Entry 5TZN (X-ray diffraction, 2.60 A resolution); this record covers chains A and F.

# Chain A
Protein: Killer cell lectin-like receptor subfamily B member 1B allele B
Source organism: Mus musculus
Reference sequence: Q99JB4 (KRBBB_MOUSE); residue numbers follow UniProt; this construct covers 89-215
Sequence (137 residues; numbered 87 to 223; the number before each row is that of its first residue):
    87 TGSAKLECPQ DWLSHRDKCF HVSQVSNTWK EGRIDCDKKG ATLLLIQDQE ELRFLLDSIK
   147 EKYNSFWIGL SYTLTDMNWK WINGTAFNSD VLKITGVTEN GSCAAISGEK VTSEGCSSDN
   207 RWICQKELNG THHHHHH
Unresolved in the structure: 87-90, 146, 176-177, 218-223
Construct notes: expression tag (87-88, 216-223); engineered mutation Gly118 (Cys in Q99JB4)
Disulfides: Cys94-Cys105, Cys122-Cys210, Cys189-Cys202
Glycans and other covalent adducts: N-acetylglucosamine (NAG) linked to Asn169
What the authors report for this chain:
  - specificity-determining residues: Ser157, Gly201 (proposed by the authors, not directly observed)

# Chain F
Protein: Glycoprotein family protein m12
Source organism: Murid herpesvirus 1
Reference sequence: D3XDJ6 (D3XDJ6_MUHV1); residues 29-208 here correspond to UniProt positions 61-240 (UniProt number = residue number + 32)
Sequence (190 residues; row label = number of the first residue in the row):
    27 LETNVLAAPK NTSCVKKFTV SERRPPPEPG KCMSLLGSTL VNKQAANKQV DKPVTILKIF
    87 RCPVEEYLCM NATWSGRLFV RTQDNREIIF GNISFTSTDS SPTTLTGIST LKPWPLSSDL
   147 WIHSGTGDIY MFSNASFSDP KCYITLCVLR KNAHIPVQRA NFAFGVTDEN LVTPTSTRTV
   207 DNTSHHHHHH
Unresolved in the structure: 27-38, 75-78, 180-216
Construct notes: expression tag (27-28, 209-216)
Disulfides: Cys40-Cys95, Cys58-Cys173, Cys88-Cys168
Glycans and other covalent adducts: N-acetylglucosamine (NAG) linked to Asn97; glycan linked to Asn160
What the authors report for this chain:
  - mutagenesis - E91K: decreased binding to Killer cell lectin-like receptor subfamily B member 1B allele B (chain A)
  - mutagenesis - A34V: unchanged binding to Killer cell lectin-like receptor subfamily B member 1B allele B (chain A)

# Chain A / chain F interface
Contacting residue pairs - 48 pairs, chain A then chain F:
  Val111(A) - Asn73(F)
  Ser112(A) - Leu66(F)
  Ser112(A) - Lys69(F)
  Ser112(A) - Asn73(F)  hydrogen bond (backbone-side chain)
  Asn113(A) - Lys69(F)  hydrogen bond
  Trp115(A) - Arg49(F)
  Tyr149(A) - Arg107(F)
  Tyr149(A) - Thr108(F)
  Tyr149(A) - Gln109(F)
  Tyr149(A) - Phe163(F)
  Tyr149(A) - Ser164(F)
  Asn150(A) - Ser164(F)
  Asn150(A) - Asp165(F)
  Ser151(A) - Arg107(F)
  Ser151(A) - Lys167(F)
  Ser157(A) - Arg49(F)  hydrogen bond
  Tyr158(A) - Arg49(F)  hydrogen bond (backbone-side chain)
  Thr159(A) - Arg49(F)
  Leu160(A) - Arg49(F)
  Thr184(A) - Ser60(F)
  Glu185(A) - Arg50(F)  hydrogen bond (backbone-side chain)
  Glu185(A) - Ser60(F)
  Asn186(A) - Arg50(F)  hydrogen bond (backbone-side chain)
  Asn186(A) - Ser60(F)
  Asn186(A) - Leu61(F)
  Asn186(A) - Leu62(F)  hydrogen bond (backbone-backbone)
  Gly187(A) - Arg50(F)
  Ser188(A) - Arg49(F)
  Cys189(A) - Arg49(F)
  Ser193(A) - Arg107(F)
  Ser199(A) - Leu62(F)
  Glu200(A) - Leu62(F)
  Glu200(A) - Lys167(F)  salt bridge
  Gly201(A) - Leu62(F)  hydrogen bond (backbone-backbone)
  Cys202(A) - Glu48(F)
  Cys202(A) - Arg49(F)
  Ser203(A) - Thr45(F)
  Ser203(A) - Val46(F)  hydrogen bond (side chain-backbone)
  Ser204(A) - Leu62(F)  hydrogen bond (side chain-backbone)
  Ser204(A) - Gly63(F)
  Ser204(A) - Ser64(F)
  Asp205(A) - Ser64(F)  hydrogen bond (backbone-backbone)
  Asp205(A) - Thr65(F)
  Asp205(A) - Leu66(F)  hydrogen bond (side chain-backbone)
  Asp205(A) - Lys69(F)  salt bridge
  Asn206(A) - Lys167(F)  hydrogen bond
  Arg207(A) - Lys84(F)
  Arg207(A) - Asp165(F)  salt bridge
Other interface residues (no listed pair), chain A (29 interface residues in all): Thr114, Thr198
Other interface residues (no listed pair), chain F (24 interface residues in all): Ser47, Ala161
Interface features reported in the paper:
  - interface residues, chain A: Asn150(A), Ser157(A), Tyr158(A), Glu200(A), Gly201(A), Ser204(A), Asn206(A), Arg207(A)
  - interface residues, chain F: Ser60(F), Lys69(F), Asn73(F), Asp165(F), Lys167(F)

# Overview
The interface between chain A and chain F involves 29 residues on one side and 24 on the other; the contacts
include 13 hydrogen bonds and 3 salt bridges. Polar pairs include Glu200(A)-Lys167(F), Asp205(A)-Lys69(F) and
Arg207(A)-Asp165(F). From the paper: E91K of chain F reduces binding to Killer cell lectin-like receptor
subfamily B member 1B allele B (chain A); interface residues Asn150(A), Ser157(A) and Ser60(F) among others.
Chain A is Killer cell lectin-like receptor subfamily B member 1B allele B (Mus musculus) and chain F is
Glycoprotein family protein m12 (Murid herpesvirus 1); the structure, Structure of the viral immunoevasin m12
(Smith) bound to the natural killer cell receptor NKR-P1B (B6), was determined by X-ray diffraction.
